PDB entry 2ZK5 | X-ray diffraction, 2.45 A resolution | chains A and B

[Chain A (and B)]
Protein: Peroxisome proliferator-activated receptor gamma
Source organism: Homo sapiens
Notes: fragment: ligand binding domain; chain B of this document is another copy of the same molecule, construct and numbering; everything in this record applies to it too
Reference sequence: P37231 (PPARG_HUMAN); residues 195-476 here correspond to UniProt positions 223-504 (UniProt number = residue number + 28)
Chain sequence (286 residues; numbered 191 to 476; the number before each row is that of its first residue):
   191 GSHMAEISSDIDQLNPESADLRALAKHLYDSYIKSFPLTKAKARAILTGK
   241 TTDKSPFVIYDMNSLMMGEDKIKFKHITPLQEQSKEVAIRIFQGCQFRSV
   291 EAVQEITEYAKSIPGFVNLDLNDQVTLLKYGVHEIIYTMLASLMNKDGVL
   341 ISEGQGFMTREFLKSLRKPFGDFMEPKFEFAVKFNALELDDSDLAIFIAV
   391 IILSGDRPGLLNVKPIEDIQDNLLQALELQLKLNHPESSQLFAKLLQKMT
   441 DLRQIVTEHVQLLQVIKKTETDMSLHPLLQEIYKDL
Unresolved in the structure: 191-202 (chain B: 191-206, 462-465, 474-476)
Differences from the reference sequence: expression tag (191-194)
UniProt features mapped onto this chain:
  - motif: Pro467 to Asp475 (9aaTAD)
  - binding site (rosiglitazone): Gln286 to Ser289, His323, His449, Tyr473
  - cross-link: Lys224 (Glycyl lysine isopeptide (Lys-Gly) (interchain with G-Cter in ubiquitin))

[Interface between chain A and chain B]
Pairs across the interface (25; chain A residue first):
  Gln410(A) - Gln437(B)  hydrogen bond
  Asp411(A) - Ser429(B)  hydrogen bond
  Asp411(A) - Gln430(B)
  Leu414(A) - Gln430(B)
  Leu414(A) - Ala433(B)  hydrophobic
  Gln415(A) - Ser429(B)
  Gln415(A) - Gln430(B)
  Glu418(A) - Gln430(B)
  Ser429(A) - Asp411(B)  hydrogen bond
  Gln430(A) - Asp411(B)
  Gln430(A) - Leu414(B)
  Gln430(A) - Gln415(B)
  Gln430(A) - Glu418(B)
  Gln430(A) - Phe432(B)
  Phe432(A) - Gln430(B)
  Ala433(A) - Leu414(B)  hydrophobic
  Ala433(A) - Leu436(B)  hydrophobic
  Leu436(A) - Ala433(B)  hydrophobic
  Leu436(A) - Leu436(B)  hydrophobic
  Gln437(A) - Gln410(B)  hydrogen bond
  Gln437(A) - Met439(B)
  Met439(A) - Gln437(B)
  Met439(A) - Thr440(B)
  Thr440(A) - Thr440(B)
  Arg443(A) - Thr440(B)
Other interface residues (no listed pair), chain A (15 interface residues in all): Lys434
Other interface residues (no listed pair), chain B (14 interface residues in all): Arg443

[In short]
15 residues of chain A and 14 residues of chain B are in contact, with 4 hydrogen bonds. Among the polar pairs
are Gln410(A)-Gln437(B) and Asp411(A)-Ser429(B). From UniProt: 7 rosiglitazone-binding residues on chain A.
Both chains are Peroxisome proliferator-activated receptor gamma (Homo sapiens). Entry 2ZK5 (Human peroxisome
proliferator-activated receptor gamma ligand binding domain complexed with nitro-233) was determined by X-ray
diffraction, deposited together with 2ZK0, 2ZK1, 2ZK2, 2ZK3 and 2ZK4.
